PDB entry 5Z4P | X-ray diffraction, 2.50 A resolution | chains C and E of the 6 polymer chains in the assembly

Chain C:
Name: Tubulin alpha-1B chain
Source organism: Bos taurus
Reference sequence: P81947 (TBA1B_BOVIN); numbering as in UniProt (aligned over 1-440)
Amino-acid sequence (440 residues; row label = number of the first residue in the row):
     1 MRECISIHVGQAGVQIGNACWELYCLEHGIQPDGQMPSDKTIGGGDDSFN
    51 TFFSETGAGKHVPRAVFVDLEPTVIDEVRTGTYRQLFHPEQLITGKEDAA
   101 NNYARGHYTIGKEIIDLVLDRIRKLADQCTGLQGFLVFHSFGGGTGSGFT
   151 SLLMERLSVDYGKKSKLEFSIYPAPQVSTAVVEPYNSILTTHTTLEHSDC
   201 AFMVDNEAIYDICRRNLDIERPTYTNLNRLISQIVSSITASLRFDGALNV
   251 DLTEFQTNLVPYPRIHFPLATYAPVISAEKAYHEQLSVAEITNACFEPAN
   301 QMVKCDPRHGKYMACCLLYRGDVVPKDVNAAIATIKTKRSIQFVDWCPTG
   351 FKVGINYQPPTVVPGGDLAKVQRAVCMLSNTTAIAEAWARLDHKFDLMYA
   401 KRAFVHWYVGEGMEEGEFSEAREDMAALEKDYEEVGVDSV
Metal / ion sites: Mg2+: Glu71 (together with GTP)
Small-molecule neighbours: GTP (guanosine-5'-triphosphate): Val9, Gly10, Gln11, Ala12, Gln15, Ile16, Asp69, Glu71, Asp98, Ala99, Ala100, Asn101, Ser140, Gly142, Gly143, Gly144, Thr145, Gly146, Ile171, Pro173, Val177, Ser178, Thr179, Glu183, Asn206, Tyr224, Leu227, Asn228, Ile231

Chain E:
Name: Stathmin-4
Source organism: Rattus norvegicus
Reference sequence: P63043 (STMN4_RAT); residues -43 to 141 here correspond to UniProt positions 1-185 (UniProt number = residue number + 44)
Amino-acid sequence (185 residues; each row starts with the number of its first residue; numbers below 1 keep their minus sign (Met-43 is residue -43)):
   -43 MTLAAYKEKMKELPLVSLFCSCFLSDPLNKSSYKYEADTVDLNWCVISDM
     7 EVIELNKCTSGQSFEVILKPPSFDGVPEFNASLPRRRDPSLEEIQKKLEA
    57 AEERRKYQEAELLKHLAEKREHEREVIQKAIEENNNFIKMAKEKLAQKME
   107 SNKENREAHLAAMLERLQEKDKHAEEVRKNKELKE
Disordered / not traced: -43 to 5, 29-43
UniProt features mapped onto this chain:
  - modified residue: Ser46 (Phosphoserine)
  - lipidation (S-palmitoyl cysteine): Cys-24, Cys-22

Interface between chain C and chain E:
Pairs across the interface - 30 pairs, chain C then chain E:
  His107(C) with Met105(E)
  Tyr108(C) with Lys104(E); Met105(E), hydrophobic; Asn108(E)
  Thr109(C) with Arg112(E)
  Lys112(C) with Met105(E)
  Glu155(C) with Leu101(E)
  Arg156(C) with Leu101(E)
  Ser158(C) with Phe93(E); Ile94(E)
  Val159(C) with Ile94(E); Ala97(E), hydrophobic; Lys98(E)
  Gly162(C) with Asn90(E); Ile94(E)
  Lys163(C) with Asn90(E), hydrogen bond (backbone-side chain); Phe93(E)
  Glu196(C) with Phe93(E)
  His197(C) with Phe93(E)
  Val409(C) with His115(E)
  Gly410(C) with Arg112(E)
  Glu411(C) with Asn108(E), hydrogen bond (backbone-side chain); Arg112(E), salt bridge
  Gly412(C) with Asn108(E), hydrogen bond (backbone-side chain); Asn111(E), hydrogen bond (backbone-side chain); Arg112(E)
  Met413(C) with Asn108(E)
  Glu414(C) with Ser107(E), hydrogen bond; Asn111(E), hydrogen bond
  Glu417(C) with Asn108(E)
Also at the interface, not in a pair above, chain C (21 interface residues in all): Leu152, His192
Also at the interface, not in a pair above, chain E (14 interface residues in all): Lys100

In short:
21 residues of chain C and 14 residues of chain E are in contact, with 6 hydrogen bonds and 1 salt bridge.
Polar contacts include Glu411(C)-Arg112(E), Lys163(C)-Asn90(E) and Glu411(C)-Asn108(E). Chain C binds GTP.
Chain C is Tubulin alpha-1B chain (Bos taurus) and chain E is Stathmin-4 (Rattus norvegicus); the structure,
Crystal structure of tubulin-stathmin-TTL-Compound TCA complex, was determined by X-ray diffraction.
